PDB entry 6EE8 | electron microscopy, 3.92 A resolution | chains D and F of the 10 polymer chains in the assembly

== Chain D ==
Protein: DNA-directed RNA polymerase subunit beta'
Organism: Mycobacterium tuberculosis
Notes: EC 2.7.7.6
UniProtKB: A5U053 (RPOC_MYCTA); residues 1-1316 here = UniProt positions 1-1316
Amino-acid sequence (1326 residues; row label = number of the first residue in the row; numbers below 1 keep their minus sign (Gly-1 is residue -1)):
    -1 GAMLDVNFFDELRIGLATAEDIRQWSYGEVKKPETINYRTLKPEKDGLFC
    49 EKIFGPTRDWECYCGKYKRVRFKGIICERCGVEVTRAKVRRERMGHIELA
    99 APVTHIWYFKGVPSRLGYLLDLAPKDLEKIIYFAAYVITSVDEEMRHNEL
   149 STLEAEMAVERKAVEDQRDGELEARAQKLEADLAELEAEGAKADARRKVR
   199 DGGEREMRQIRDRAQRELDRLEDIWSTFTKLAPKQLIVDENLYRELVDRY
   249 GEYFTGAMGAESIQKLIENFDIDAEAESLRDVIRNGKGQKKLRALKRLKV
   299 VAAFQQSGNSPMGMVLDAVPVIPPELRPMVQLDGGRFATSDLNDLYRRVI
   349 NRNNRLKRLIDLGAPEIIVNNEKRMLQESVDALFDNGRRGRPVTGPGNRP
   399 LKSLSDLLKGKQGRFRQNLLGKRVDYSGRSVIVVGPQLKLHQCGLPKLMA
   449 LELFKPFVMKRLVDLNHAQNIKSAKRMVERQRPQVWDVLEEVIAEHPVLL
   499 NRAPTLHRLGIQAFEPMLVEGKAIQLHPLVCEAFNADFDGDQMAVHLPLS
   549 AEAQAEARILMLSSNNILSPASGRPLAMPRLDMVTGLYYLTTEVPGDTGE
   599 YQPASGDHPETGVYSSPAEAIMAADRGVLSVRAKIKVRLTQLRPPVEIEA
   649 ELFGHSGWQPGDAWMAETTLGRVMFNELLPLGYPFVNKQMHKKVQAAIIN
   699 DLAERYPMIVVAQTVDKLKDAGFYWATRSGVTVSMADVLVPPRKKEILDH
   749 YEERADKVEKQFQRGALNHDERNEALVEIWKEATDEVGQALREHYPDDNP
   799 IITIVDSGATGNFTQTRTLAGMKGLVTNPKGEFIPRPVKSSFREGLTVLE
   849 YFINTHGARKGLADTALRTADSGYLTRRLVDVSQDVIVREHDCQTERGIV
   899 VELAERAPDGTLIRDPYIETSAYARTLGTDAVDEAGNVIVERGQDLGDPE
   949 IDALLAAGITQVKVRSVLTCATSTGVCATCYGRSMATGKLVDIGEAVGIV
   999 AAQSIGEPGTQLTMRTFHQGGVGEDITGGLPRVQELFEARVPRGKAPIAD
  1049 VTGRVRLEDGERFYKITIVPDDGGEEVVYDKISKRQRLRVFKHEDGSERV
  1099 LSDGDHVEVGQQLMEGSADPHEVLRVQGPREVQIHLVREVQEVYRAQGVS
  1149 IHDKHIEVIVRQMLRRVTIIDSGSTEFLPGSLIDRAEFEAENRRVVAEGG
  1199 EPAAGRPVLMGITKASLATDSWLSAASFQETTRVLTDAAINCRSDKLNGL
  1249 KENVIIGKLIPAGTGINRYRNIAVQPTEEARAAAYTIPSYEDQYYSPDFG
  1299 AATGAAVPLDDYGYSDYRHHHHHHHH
Not modelled in the structure: 1013-1024, 1091-1096, 1283-1324
Sequence notes: expression tag (-1 to 0, 1317-1324)
Curated features (UniProtKB/Swiss-Prot):
  - binding site (Zn(2+)): Cys60, Cys62, Cys75, Cys78, Cys891, Cys968, Cys975, Cys978
  - binding site (Mg(2+)): Asp535, Asp537, Asp539
Bound ions: Zn2+ site 1: Cys60, Cys62, Cys78; Mg2+: Asp535, Asp537, Asp539; Zn2+ site 2: Cys891, Cys968, Cys975, Cys978
From the paper describing this entry:
  - conformationally variable residues (domain motion): Lys409

== Chain F ==
Protein: RNA polymerase sigma factor SigA
Organism: Mycobacterium tuberculosis
UniProtKB: P9WGI0 (SIGA_MYCTO); residue numbers follow UniProt; this construct covers 1-528
Amino-acid sequence (531 residues; row label = number of the first residue in the row; numbers below 1 keep their minus sign (Gly-2 is residue -2)):
    -2 GPHMAATKASTATDEPVKRTATKSPAASASGAKTGAKRTAAKSASGSPPA
    48 KRATKPAARSVKPASAPQDTTTSTIPKRKTRAAAKSAAAKAPSARGHATK
    98 PRAPKDAQHEAATDPEDALDSVEELDAEPDLDVEPGEDLDLDAADLNLDD
   148 LEDDVAPDADDDLDSGDDEDHEDLEAEAAVAPGQTADDDEEIAEPTEKDK
   198 ASGDFVWDEDESEALRQARKDAELTASADSVRAYLKQIGKVALLNAEEEV
   248 ELAKRIEAGLYATQLMTELSERGEKLPAAQRRDMMWICRDGDRAKNHLLE
   298 ANLRLVVSLAKRYTGRGMAFLDLIQEGNLGLIRAVEKFDYTKGYKFSTYA
   348 TWWIRQAITRAMADQARTIRIPVHMVEVINKLGRIQRELLQDLGREPTPE
   398 ELAKEMDITPEKVLEIQQYAREPISLDQTIGDEGDSQLGDFIEDSEAVVA
   448 VDAVSFTLLQDQLQSVLDTLSEREAGVVRLRFGLTDGQPRTLDEIGQVYG
   498 VTRERIRQIESKTMSKLRHPSRSQVLRDYLD
Not modelled in the structure: -2 to 208, 528
Sequence notes: expression tag (-2 to 0)
Curated features (UniProtKB/Swiss-Prot):
  - DNA-binding region: Leu489 to Ser508 (H-T-H motif)
  - region: Ala225 to Ala259 (Sigma-70 factor domain-1)
  - motif: Asp319 to Gln322 (Interaction with polymerase core subunit RpoC)

== Interface between chain D and chain F ==
Contacting residue pairs (68):
  Glu32(D) with Arg367(F), salt bridge
  Thr33(D) with Thr365(F), hydrogen bond (side chain-backbone); Ile366(F)
  Ile34(D) with Ile366(F), hydrophobic
  Tyr36(D) with Arg367(F); Pro369(F); Tyr416(F), hydrophobic
  Arg37(D) with Tyr416(F)
  Arg69(D) with Gln485(F), hydrogen bond
  Glu238(D) with Lys237(F), salt bridge
  Gly332(D) with Arg418(F), hydrogen bond (backbone-side chain)
  Arg334(D) with Arg418(F); Glu419(F), hydrogen bond (side chain-backbone)
  Phe335(D) with Pro420(F); Ile421(F), hydrogen bond (backbone-backbone)
  Ala336(D) with Ile421(F); Leu423(F), hydrophobic
  Thr337(D) with Pro420(F); Ile421(F), hydrogen bond (backbone-backbone); Ser422(F); Leu423(F), hydrogen bond (backbone-backbone)
  Ser338(D) with Asp424(F)
  Asp339(D) with Ser422(F); Asp424(F)
  Asp342(D) with Thr365(F), hydrogen bond
  Arg345(D) with Gln362(F), hydrogen bond (side chain-backbone); Ala363(F); Arg364(F), hydrogen bond (side chain-backbone); Thr365(F)
  Arg346(D) with Ala316(F)
  Asn349(D) with Gln362(F), hydrogen bond
  Arg350(D) with Asp319(F), salt bridge
  Arg353(D) with Asp319(F), salt bridge; Gln322(F); Glu323(F), salt bridge; Gln362(F), hydrogen bond
  Arg356(D) with Leu326(F)
  Leu360(D) with Ile329(F), hydrophobic
  Pro363(D) with Asn293(F); Leu296(F), hydrophobic
  Ile365(D) with Tyr231(F), hydrophobic; Gln234(F); Glu297(F)
  Ile366(D) with Leu300(F), hydrophobic; Gln322(F), hydrogen bond (backbone-side chain); Asn325(F)
  Asn369(D) with Tyr231(F); Gln322(F), hydrogen bond
  Glu370(D) with Gln322(F), hydrogen bond
  Arg372(D) with Ser227(F), hydrogen bond; Tyr231(F)
  Met373(D) with Leu318(F); Asp319(F); Gln322(F)
  Glu376(D) with Ser227(F)
  Arg387(D) with Ala225(F), hydrogen bond (side chain-backbone)
  Arg397(D) with Ser422(F), hydrogen bond; Asp424(F), hydrogen bond (side chain-backbone)
  Lys400(D) with Asp424(F)
  Gln410(D) with Asp432(F), hydrogen bond (side chain-backbone)
  Gln467(D) with Val522(F)
  Asn468(D) with Asp525(F), hydrogen bond; Tyr526(F)
  Ile469(D) with Val451(F), hydrophobic; Ser452(F)
  Lys470(D) with Ser452(F), hydrogen bond
  Ser471(D) with Asp525(F)
  Lys473(D) with Val448(F)
Interface residues without a listed pair, chain D (44 interface residues in all): Arg67, Met327, Val328, Leu357
Interface residues without a listed pair, chain F (48 interface residues in all): Ser224, Ala230, Glu333, Gln425, Gln434, Ile439, Gln459, Gly484

== In short ==
44 residues of chain D face 48 of chain F across their interface; the contacts include 22 hydrogen bonds and 5
salt bridges. Polar contacts include Glu32(D)-Arg367(F), Glu238(D)-Lys237(F) and Arg350(D)-Asp319(F). Curated
annotation (UniProt) lists 8 Zn2+-binding residues and 3 Mg2+-binding residues on chain D. From the paper:
conformational variability at Lys409(D).
Chain D is DNA-directed RNA polymerase subunit beta' and chain F is RNA polymerase sigma factor SigA, both
from Mycobacterium tuberculosis; the structure, Mycobacterium tuberculosis RNAP promoter unwinding
intermediate complex with RbpA/CarD and AP3 promoter, was determined by electron microscopy, deposited
together with 6EDT, 6EEC and 6M7J.
